7UGO - chains A and B of the 18 polymer chains in the assembly; structure by electron microscopy, 4.10 A resolution (low resolution: residue-level contacts below are approximate; hydrogen-bond / salt-bridge calls are withheld).

Chain A (and B):
Molecule: Envelope glycoprotein gp120
Source organism: Human immunodeficiency virus 1
Notes: chain B of this document is another copy of the same molecule, construct and numbering; everything in this record applies to it too
UniProt: Q2N0S5 (Q2N0S5_9HIV1); aligned to UniProt positions 31-496 over residues 32-506 (the alignment contains insertions or deletions, so no single offset holds)
Sequence (466 residues; numbered 32 to 506 plus 2 insertion-coded residues; 11 numbers in that range are skipped by the numbering (no residue carries them; nothing is unmodelled there); the number before each row is that of its first residue):
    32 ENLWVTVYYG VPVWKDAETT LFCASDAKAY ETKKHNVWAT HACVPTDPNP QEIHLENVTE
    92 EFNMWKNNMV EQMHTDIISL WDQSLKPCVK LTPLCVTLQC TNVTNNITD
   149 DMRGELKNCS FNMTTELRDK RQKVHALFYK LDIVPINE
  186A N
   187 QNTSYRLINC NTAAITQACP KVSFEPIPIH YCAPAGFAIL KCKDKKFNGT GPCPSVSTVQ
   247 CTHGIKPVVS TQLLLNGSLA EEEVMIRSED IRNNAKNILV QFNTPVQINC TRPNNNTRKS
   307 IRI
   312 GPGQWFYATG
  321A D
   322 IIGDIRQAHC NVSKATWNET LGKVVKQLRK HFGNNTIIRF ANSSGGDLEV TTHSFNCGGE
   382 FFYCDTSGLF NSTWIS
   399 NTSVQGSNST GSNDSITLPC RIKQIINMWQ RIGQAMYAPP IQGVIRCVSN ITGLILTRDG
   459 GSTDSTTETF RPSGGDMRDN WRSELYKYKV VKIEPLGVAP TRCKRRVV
Disordered / not traced: 62-63, 135-136, 149-151, 399-410
Construct notes: conflict Lys64 (Glu63 in Q2N0S5), Arg169 (Lys160 in Q2N0S5), His173 (Tyr164 in Q2N0S5), Ala174 (Ser165 in Q2N0S5), Lys178 (Arg169 in Q2N0S5), Ile181 (Val172 in Q2N0S5), Pro183 (Gln174 in Q2N0S5), Thr189 (Lys188 in Q2N0S5), Ser190 (Glu189 in Q2N0S5), Ala199 (Ser198 in Q2N0S5), Asp276 (Asn275 in Q2N0S5), Arg278 (Thr277 in Q2N0S5), Trp316 (Ala313 in Q2N0S5), Asn332 (Thr330 in Q2N0S5), Asp386 (Asn384 in Q2N0S5), Asp462 (Asn459 in Q2N0S5), Ser471 (Gly468 in Q2N0S5), Cys501 (Ala498 in Q2N0S5)
Cystine bridges: Cys54-Cys74, Cys119-Cys205, Cys126-Cys196, Cys131-Cys157, Cys218-Cys247, Cys228-Cys239, Cys296-Cys331, Cys378-Cys445, Cys385-Cys418
Covalently attached groups: N-acetylglucosamine (NAG) linked to Asn88, Asn133, Asn156, Asn160, Asn234, Asn262, Asn295, Asn301, Asn363, Asn392, Asn448; glycan linked to Asn332
Reported in the primary citation:
  - post-translational modification sites: Asn234, Asn363, Asn392

Interface between chain A and chain B:
Contacting residue pairs (11):
  Glu164(A) with Cys196(B)
  Leu165(A) with Cys126(B); Ile184(B)
  Arg166(A) with Val127(B); Arg169(B)
  Asp167(A) with Thr128(B)
  Arg308(A) with Asn197(B)
  Pro313(A) with Cys196(B); Ala200(B)
  Gly314(A) with Thr198(B); Ala199(B)
Also at the interface, not in a pair above, chain B (12 interface residues in all): Pro124, Arg192

Summary:
7 residues of chain A and 12 residues of chain B are in contact. Covalently linked N-acetylglucosamine: at
Asn88(A), Asn133(A), Asn156(A), Asn160(A), Asn234(A) and Asn262(A) and 5 more. The paper reports modification
sites Asn234(A), Asn363(A) and Asn392(A).
Chain A and chain B are both Envelope glycoprotein gp120 (Human immunodeficiency virus 1); the structure,
Cryo-EM structure of BG24 inferred germline Fabs with mature CDR3s and 10-1074 Fabs in complex with ..., was
determined by electron microscopy together with 7UGM, 7UGP, 7UGQ and 7UGN from the same study.
